PDB entry 7V9L | electron microscopy, 2.60 A resolution | chains Y and B of the 5 polymer chains in the assembly

Chain Y:
Molecule: Guanine nucleotide-binding protein G(I)/G(S)/G(O) subunit gamma-2
Source organism: Bos taurus
Reference sequence: P63212 (GBG2_BOVIN); residue numbers follow UniProt; this construct covers 1-71
Amino-acid sequence (71 residues; numbered 1 to 71; the number before each row is that of its first residue):
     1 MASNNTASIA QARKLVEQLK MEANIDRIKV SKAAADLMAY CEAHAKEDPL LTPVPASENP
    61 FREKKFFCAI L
Unresolved in the structure: 1-5, 64-71
Curated features (UniProtKB/Swiss-Prot):
  - modified residue: Ala2 (N-acetylalanine), Cys68 (Cysteine methyl ester)
  - lipidation: Cys68 (S-geranylgeranyl cysteine)

Chain B:
Molecule: Guanine nucleotide-binding protein G(I)/G(S)/G(T) subunit beta-1
Source organism: Rattus norvegicus
Reference sequence: P54311 (GBB1_RAT); residues 2-340 here = UniProt positions 2-340
Amino-acid sequence (371 residues; numbered -4 to 366; the number before each row is that of its first residue; numbers below 1 keep their minus sign (Met-4 is residue -4)):
    -4 MGSLLQSELD QLRQEAEQLK NQIRDARKAC ADATLSQITN NIDPVGRIQM RTRRTLRGHL
    56 AKIYAMHWGT DSRLLVSASQ DGKLIIWDSY TTNKVHAIPL RSSWVMTCAY APSGNYVACG
   116 GLDNICSIYN LKTREGNVRV SRELAGHTGY LSCCRFLDDN QIVTSSGDTT CALWDIETGQ
   176 QTTTFTGHTG DVMSLSLAPD TRLFVSGACD ASAKLWDVRE GMCRQTFTGH ESDINAICFF
   236 PNGNAFATGS DDATCRLFDL RADQELMTYS HDNIICGITS VSFSKSGRLL LAGYDDFNCN
   296 VWDALKADRA GVLAGHDNRV SCLGVTDDGM AVATGSWDSF LKIWNGSSGG GGSGGGGSSG
   356 VSGWRLFKKI S
Unresolved in the structure: -4 to 2, 344-366
Differences from the reference sequence: initiating methionine (-4); expression tag (-3 to 1, 341-366)
Curated features (UniProtKB/Swiss-Prot):
  - modified residue: Ser2 (N-acetylserine), His266 (Phosphohistidine)

Chain Y / chain B interface:
Pairs across the interface (93):
  Ile9(Y) - Leu4(B)
  Ile9(Y) - Leu7(B)
  Ala12(Y) - Leu7(B)  hydrophobic
  Arg13(Y) - Leu7(B)
  Val16(Y) - Leu7(B)
  Val16(Y) - Glu10(B)
  Val16(Y) - Leu14(B)
  Gln18(Y) - Cys218(B)  hydrogen bond (side chain-backbone)
  Leu19(Y) - Ala11(B)
  Leu19(Y) - Leu14(B)  hydrophobic
  Leu19(Y) - Lys15(B)
  Leu19(Y) - Ile18(B)
  Lys20(Y) - Leu14(B)
  Met21(Y) - Met217(B)  hydrophobic
  Glu22(Y) - Arg219(B)
  Glu22(Y) - Gln220(B)
  Glu22(Y) - Thr221(B)  hydrogen bond
  Ala23(Y) - Gln17(B)
  Ala23(Y) - Ile18(B)  hydrophobic
  Ile25(Y) - Gln220(B)
  Ile25(Y) - Asp258(B)
  Arg27(Y) - Ile18(B)
  Arg27(Y) - Ala21(B)
  Arg27(Y) - Cys25(B)
  Arg27(Y) - Arg256(B)
  Arg27(Y) - Asp258(B)  salt bridge
  Ile28(Y) - Cys25(B)
  Ile28(Y) - Arg256(B)  hydrogen bond (backbone-backbone)
  Ile28(Y) - Ala257(B)
  Lys29(Y) - Cys25(B)
  Val30(Y) - Cys25(B)  hydrogen bond (backbone-backbone)
  Val30(Y) - Ala26(B)  hydrophobic
  Val30(Y) - Ala28(B)
  Val30(Y) - Ala257(B)  hydrophobic
  Val30(Y) - Gln259(B)
  Val30(Y) - Leu261(B)  hydrophobic
  Ser31(Y) - Asp27(B)  hydrogen bond
  Ser31(Y) - Ala28(B)
  Ser31(Y) - Ile33(B)
  Ala33(Y) - Asp254(B)
  Ala33(Y) - Arg256(B)
  Ala33(Y) - Ala257(B)  hydrophobic
  Ala34(Y) - Leu30(B)  hydrophobic
  Ala34(Y) - Ile33(B)  hydrophobic
  Asp36(Y) - Arg256(B)  salt bridge
  Leu37(Y) - Ala240(B)  hydrophobic
  Leu37(Y) - Leu252(B)  hydrophobic
  Leu37(Y) - Asp254(B)
  Leu37(Y) - Leu261(B)  hydrophobic
  Met38(Y) - Ile37(B)  hydrophobic
  Met38(Y) - Leu300(B)  hydrophobic
  Tyr40(Y) - Phe235(B)  hydrophobic
  Tyr40(Y) - Pro236(B)
  Tyr40(Y) - Asn237(B)
  Tyr40(Y) - Ser281(B)
  Cys41(Y) - Phe235(B)  hydrophobic
  Cys41(Y) - Ser281(B)
  Cys41(Y) - Gly282(B)
  Cys41(Y) - Arg283(B)
  Cys41(Y) - Leu300(B)  hydrophobic
  His44(Y) - Ser281(B)
  Glu47(Y) - Lys280(B)
  Asp48(Y) - Ser279(B)  hydrogen bond
  Asp48(Y) - Lys280(B)  hydrogen bond (side chain-backbone)
  Asp48(Y) - Ser281(B)  hydrogen bond
  Pro49(Y) - Asp323(B)
  Pro49(Y) - Gly324(B)
  Pro49(Y) - Met325(B)  hydrophobic
  Leu50(Y) - Ile43(B)
  Leu50(Y) - Leu284(B)  hydrophobic
  Leu50(Y) - Val320(B)  hydrophobic
  Leu50(Y) - Gly324(B)
  Leu50(Y) - Met325(B)
  Leu50(Y) - Asn340(B)
  Leu51(Y) - Val40(B)  hydrophobic
  Leu51(Y) - Ser281(B)
  Leu51(Y) - Arg283(B)
  Leu51(Y) - Leu284(B)
  Pro53(Y) - Ser342(B)
  Pro53(Y) - Ser343(B)
  Val54(Y) - Met325(B)  hydrophobic
  Asn59(Y) - Asn340(B)  hydrogen bond
  Pro60(Y) - Arg49(B)
  Pro60(Y) - Tyr85(B)  hydrophobic
  Pro60(Y) - Met325(B)
  Phe61(Y) - Arg48(B)
  Phe61(Y) - Arg49(B)  hydrogen bond (backbone-side chain)
  Phe61(Y) - Ser84(B)
  Phe61(Y) - Tyr85(B)  hydrophobic
  Phe61(Y) - Met325(B)  hydrophobic
  Phe61(Y) - Ala326(B)  hydrophobic
  Arg62(Y) - Arg49(B)  hydrogen bond (backbone-side chain)
  Glu63(Y) - Arg48(B)  salt bridge
Interface residues without a listed pair, chain Y (42 interface residues in all): Ser8, Leu15, Asp26, Lys32, Ala45, Glu58
Interface residues without a listed pair, chain B (64 interface residues in all): Glu3, Arg22, Ala24, Met45, Thr47, Ser67, Lys209, Leu286, Val327, Ile338, Gly341

Overview:
42 residues of chain Y face 64 of chain B across their interface; the contacts include 11 hydrogen bonds and 3
salt bridges. Among the polar pairs are Arg27(Y)-Asp258(B), Asp36(Y)-Arg256(B) and Glu63(Y)-Arg48(B).
Here chain Y is Guanine nucleotide-binding protein G(I)/G(S)/G(O) subunit gamma-2 (Bos taurus) and chain B is
Guanine nucleotide-binding protein G(I)/G(S)/G(T) subunit beta-1 (Rattus norvegicus). Entry 7V9L (Cryo-EM
structure of the SV1-Gs complex) was determined by electron microscopy, deposited together with 7V9M.
